2BP7 - chains A and D of the 4 polymer chains in the assembly; structure by X-ray diffraction, 2.90 A resolution.

Chain A:
Molecule: 2-oxoisovalerate dehydrogenase alpha subunit
Source organism: Pseudomonas putida
Notes: EC 1.2.4.4
UniProt: P09060 (ODBA_PSEPU); residue numbers follow UniProt; this construct covers 1-410
Chain sequence (410 residues; row label = number of the first residue in the row):
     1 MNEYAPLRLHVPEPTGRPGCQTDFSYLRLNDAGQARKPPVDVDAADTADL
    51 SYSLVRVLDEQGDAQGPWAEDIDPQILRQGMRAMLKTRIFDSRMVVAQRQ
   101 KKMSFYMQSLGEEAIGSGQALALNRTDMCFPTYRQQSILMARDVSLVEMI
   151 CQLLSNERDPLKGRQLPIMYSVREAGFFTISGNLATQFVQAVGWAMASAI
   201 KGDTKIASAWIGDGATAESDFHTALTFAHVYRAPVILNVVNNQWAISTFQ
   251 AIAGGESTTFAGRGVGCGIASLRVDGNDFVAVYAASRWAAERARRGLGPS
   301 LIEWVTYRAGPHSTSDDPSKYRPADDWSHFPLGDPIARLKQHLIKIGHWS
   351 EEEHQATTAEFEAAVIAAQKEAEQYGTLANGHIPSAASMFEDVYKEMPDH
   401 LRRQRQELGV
Not modelled in the structure: 1, 409-410

Chain D:
Molecule: 2-oxoisovalerate dehydrogenase beta subunit
Source organism: Pseudomonas putida
Notes: EC 1.2.4.4
UniProt: P09061 (ODBB_PSEPU); numbering as in UniProt (aligned over 1-339)
Chain sequence (339 residues; numbered 1 to 339; the number before each row is that of its first residue):
     1 MATTTMTMIQALRSAMDVMLERDDNVVVYGQDVGYFGGVFRCTEGLQTKY
    51 GKSRVFDAPISESGIVGTAVGMGAYGLRPVVEIQFADYFYPASDQIVSEM
   101 ARLRYRSAGEFIAPLTLRMPCGGGIYGGQTHSQSPEAMFTQVCGLRTVMP
   151 SNPYDAKGLLIASIECDDPVIFLEPKRLYNGPFDGHHDRPVTPWSKHPHS
   201 AVPDGYYTVPLDKAAITRPGNDVSVLTYGTTVYVAQVAAEESGVDAEVID
   251 LRSLWPLDLDTIVESVKKTGRCVVVHEATRTCGFGAELVSLVQEHCFHHL
   301 EAPIERVTGWDTPYPHAQEWAYFPGPSRVGAALKKVMEV
Not modelled in the structure: 1

How chain A and chain D interact:
Residue-residue contacts (65; chain A residue first):
  L9(A) with S53(D); F56(D), hydrophobic
  V11(A) with K52(D), hydrogen bond (backbone-side chain)
  E13(A) with K52(D), salt bridge
  R17(A) with Y35(D)
  P18(A) with Y35(D)
  S104(A) with H316(D)
  S155(A) with H316(D); A317(D)
  K162(A) with Q318(D), hydrogen bond (backbone-side chain)
  G163(A) with H316(D), hydrogen bond (backbone-backbone); A317(D), hydrogen bond (backbone-backbone); Q318(D)
  R164(A) with Q129(D), hydrogen bond (backbone-side chain); P315(D); H316(D)
  Q165(A) with Q129(D), hydrogen bond; H316(D)
  L166(A) with Y126(D); G127(D); H316(D)
  P167(A) with H316(D)
  G182(A) with Y88(D), hydrogen bond (backbone-side chain); T130(D)
  N183(A) with D87(D); Y88(D); T130(D)
  L184(A) with I60(D), hydrophobic
  G214(A) with I60(D)
  A217(A) with P59(D), hydrophobic; I60(D); S61(D)
  E218(A) with I60(D), hydrogen bond (backbone-backbone); S61(D); E62(D); P91(D)
  A245(A) with D32(D)
  I246(A) with D32(D); Q84(D)
  S247(A) with D32(D), hydrogen bond; F36(D)
  T248(A) with D32(D), hydrogen bond
  I252(A) with D57(D); A58(D); P59(D)
  K320(A) with Y35(D); F36(D)
  Y321(A) with F36(D), hydrophobic
  I383(A) with A317(D)
  P384(A) with Q318(D), hydrogen bond (backbone-side chain)
  S385(A) with Q318(D)
  A386(A) with A321(D), hydrophobic
  M389(A) with W310(D); T312(D), hydrogen bond (backbone-side chain); P315(D), hydrophobic; A321(D); Y322(D)
  F390(A) with W310(D), hydrophobic
  V393(A) with T312(D)
  H400(A) with D311(D)
  L401(A) with D311(D)
  Q404(A) with W310(D); D311(D), hydrogen bond
  E407(A) with R280(D), salt bridge
  L408(A) with W310(D), hydrophobic
Other interface residues (no listed pair), chain A (39 interface residues in all): A215
Other interface residues (no listed pair), chain D (34 interface residues in all): V39, H131, P313, Y314

In short:
39 residues of chain A face 34 of chain D across their interface, with 13 hydrogen bonds and 2 salt bridges.
Among the polar pairs are E13(A)-K52(D), E407(A)-R280(D) and V11(A)-K52(D).
Here chain A is 2-oxoisovalerate dehydrogenase alpha subunit and chain D is 2-oxoisovalerate dehydrogenase
beta subunit, both from Pseudomonas putida. Entry 2BP7 (New crystal form of the Pseudomonas putida
branched-chain dehydrogenase (E1)) was determined by X-ray diffraction.
